Entry 5MJL (X-ray diffraction, 2.21 A resolution); this record covers chain A.

== Chain A ==
Protein: Proteinase K
Organism: Engyodontium album
Notes: EC 3.4.21.64
Reference sequence: P06873 (PRTK_ENGAL); residues 1-279 here correspond to UniProt positions 106-384 (UniProt number = residue number + 105)
Chain sequence (279 residues; row label = number of the first residue in the row):
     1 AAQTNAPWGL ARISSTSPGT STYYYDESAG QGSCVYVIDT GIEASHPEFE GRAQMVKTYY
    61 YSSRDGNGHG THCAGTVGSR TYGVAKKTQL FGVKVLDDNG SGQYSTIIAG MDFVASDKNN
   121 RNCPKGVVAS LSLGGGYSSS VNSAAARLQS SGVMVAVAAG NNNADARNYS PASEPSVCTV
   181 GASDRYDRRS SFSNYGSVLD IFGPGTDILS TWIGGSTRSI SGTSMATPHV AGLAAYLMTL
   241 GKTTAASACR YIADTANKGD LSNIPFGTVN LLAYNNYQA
Disulfide bonds: Cys34-Cys123, Cys178-Cys249
Sequence notes: engineered mutation Asp207 (Ser312 in P06873)
Bound ions: Ca2+: Pro175, Val177, Asp200
Small-molecule neighbours: N-cyclohexyltaurine (NHE; 2-[N-cyclohexylamino]ethane sulfonic acid): Leu96, Ser101, Gly102, Gln103, Tyr104, Ile107, Leu133, Gly134, Gly135
UniProt features mapped onto this chain:
  - active site (Charge relay system): Asp39, His69, Ser224
  - binding site (Ca(2+)): Thr16, Pro175, Val177, Asp200, Asp260

== Summary ==
Bound to chain A: N-cyclohexyltaurine. The Ca2+ site is built by Pro175, Val177 and Asp200. From UniProt: 3
active-site residues and 5 Ca2+-binding residues.
Chain A is Proteinase K (Engyodontium album); the structure, Single-shot pink beam serial crystallography:
Proteinase K, was determined by X-ray diffraction.
